5X7X - chains H and J of the 10 polymer chains in the assembly; structure by X-ray diffraction, 2.18 A resolution.

[Chain H]
Molecule: Histone H2B type 1-J
From: Homo sapiens
UniProt: P06899 (H2B1J_HUMAN); residues 0-125 here correspond to UniProt positions 1-126 (UniProt number = residue number + 1)
Chain sequence (129 residues; numbered -3 to 125; the number before each row is that of its first residue; numbers below 1 keep their minus sign (Gly-3 is residue -3)):
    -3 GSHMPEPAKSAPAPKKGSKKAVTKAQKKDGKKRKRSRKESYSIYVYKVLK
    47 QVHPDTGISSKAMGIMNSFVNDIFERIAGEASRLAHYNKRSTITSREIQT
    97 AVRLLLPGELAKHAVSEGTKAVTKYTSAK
Unresolved in the structure: -3 to 33, 124-125
Construct notes: expression tag (-3 to -1)
Swiss-Prot annotation at these positions:
  - modified residue: Pro1 (N-acetylproline), Glu2 (ADP-ribosyl glutamic acid), Lys5 (N6-(2-hydroxyisobutyryl)lysine), Ser6 (ADP-ribosylserine), Lys11 (N6-(beta-hydroxybutyryl)lysine), Lys12 (N6-(2-hydroxyisobutyryl)lysine), Ser14 (Phosphoserine), Lys15 (N6-acetyllysine), Lys16 (N6-(beta-hydroxybutyryl)lysine), Lys20 (N6-(2-hydroxyisobutyryl)lysine), Lys23 (N6-(2-hydroxyisobutyryl)lysine), Lys24 (N6-(2-hydroxyisobutyryl)lysine), Lys34 (N6-(2-hydroxyisobutyryl)lysine), Glu35 (PolyADP-ribosyl glutamic acid), Ser36 (Phosphoserine), Lys43 (N6-(2-hydroxyisobutyryl)lysine), Lys46 (N6-(2-hydroxyisobutyryl)lysine), Lys57 (N6,N6-dimethyllysine), Arg79 (Dimethylated arginine), Lys85 (N6,N6,N6-trimethyllysine) and 6 more in UniProt
  - glycosylation: Ser112 (O-linked (GlcNAc) serine)
  - cross-link (Glycyl lysine isopeptide (Lys-Gly)): Lys5 (interchain with G-Cter in SUMO2), Lys20 (interchain with G-Cter in SUMO2), Lys34 (interchain with G-Cter in ubiquitin), Lys120 (interchain with G-Cter in ubiquitin)

[Chain J]
Molecule: 146-nt DNA strand
From: Homo sapiens
Sequence (146 nucleotides; numbered 147 to 292; the number before each row is that of its first residue):
   147 ATCAATATCCACCTGCAGATTCTACCAAAAGTGTATTTGGAAACTGCTCC
   197 ATCAAAAGGCATGTTCAGCTGAATTCAGCTGAACATGCCTTTTGATGGAG
   247 CAGTTTCCAAATACACTTTTGGTAGAATCTGCAGGTGGATATTGAT
Unresolved in the structure: 147
Bound ions: Mn2+ site 1 near DT183 (its only coordinating residue here); Mn2+ site 2: DG185, DG186; Mn2+ site 3 near DG217 (its only coordinating residue here); Mn2+ site 4 near DG267 (its only coordinating residue here); Mn2+ site 5 near DG280 (its only coordinating residue here)

[How chain H and chain J interact]
Pairs across the interface (13):
  Tyr42(H) with DT167(J), hydrogen bond to the phosphate
  Gly53(H) with DT167(J), phosphate contact
  Ile54(H) with DT166(J), phosphate contact; DT167(J), hydrogen bond to the phosphate
  Ser55(H) with DT166(J), phosphate contact
  Ser56(H) with DT166(J), hydrogen bond to the phosphate
  Lys85(H) with DG186(J), phosphate contact
  Arg86(H) with DG186(J), phosphate contact; DA187(J), salt bridge to the phosphate
  Ser87(H) with DG185(J), hydrogen bond to the phosphate; DG186(J), hydrogen bond to the phosphate
  Thr88(H) with DG185(J), phosphate contact; DG186(J), hydrogen bond to the phosphate

[In short]
The interface between chain H and chain J involves 9 residues on one side and 5 on the other, with 6 hydrogen
bonds and 1 salt bridge. Among the polar pairs are Tyr42(H)-DT167(J), Ile54(H)-DT167(J) and Ser56(H)-DT166(J).
DG185(J) and DG186(J) coordinate Mn2+ site 2.
Chain H is Histone H2B type 1-J and chain J is a 146-nt DNA strand, both from Homo sapiens; the structure, The
crystal structure of the nucleosome containing H3.3 at 2.18 angstrom resolution, was determined by X-ray
diffraction together with 5GXQ from the same study.
